Entry 7XP3 (X-ray diffraction, 3.25 A resolution); this record covers chains A and F of the 4 polymer chains in the assembly.

== Chain A ==
Molecule: NAC domain-containing protein 92
Organism: Arabidopsis thaliana
Reference sequence: Q9FKA0 (NAC92_ARATH); residues 12-170 here = UniProt positions 12-170
Chain sequence (159 residues; row label = number of the first residue in the row):
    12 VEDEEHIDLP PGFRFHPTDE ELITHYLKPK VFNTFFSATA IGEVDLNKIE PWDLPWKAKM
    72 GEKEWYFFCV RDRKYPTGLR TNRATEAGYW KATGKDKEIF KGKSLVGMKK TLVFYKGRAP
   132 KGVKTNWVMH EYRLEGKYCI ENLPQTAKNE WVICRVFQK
Not modelled in the structure: 12-17

== Chain F ==
Molecule: 22-nt DNA strand
Organism: DNA molecule
Sequence (22 nucleotides; numbered 23 to 44; the number before each row is that of its first residue):
    23 TGTTACGTGT GCCGTACGTA AC

== Interface between chain A and chain F ==
Pairs across the interface (21; chain A residue first):
  Gly-89(A) / DC44(F)  phosphate contact
  Arg-91(A) / DA43(F)  hydrogen bond to the base
  Arg-91(A) / DC44(F)  hydrogen bond to the sugar
  Lys-102(A) / DC39(F)  base contact
  Lys-102(A) / DG40(F)  hydrogen bond to the base
  Ala-103(A) / DC39(F)  hydrogen bond to the base
  Thr-104(A) / DT37(F)  base contact
  Thr-104(A) / DA38(F)  hydrogen bond to the base
  Thr-104(A) / DC39(F)  base contact
  Gly-105(A) / DT37(F)  base contact
  Gly-105(A) / DA38(F)  base contact
  Thr-122(A) / DT37(F)  phosphate contact
  Val-124(A) / DT37(F)  sugar contact
  Val-124(A) / DA38(F)  phosphate contact
  Tyr-126(A) / DC39(F)  base contact
  Lys-135(A) / DA38(F)  salt bridge to the phosphate
  Lys-135(A) / DC39(F)  salt bridge to the phosphate
  Val-139(A) / DT37(F)  sugar contact
  His-141(A) / DT37(F)  salt bridge to the phosphate
  Phe-168(A) / DT37(F)  phosphate contact
  Lys-170(A) / DT37(F)  salt bridge to the phosphate
Other interface residues (no listed pair), chain A (15 interface residues in all): Tyr-86
Other interface residues (no listed pair), chain F (7 interface residues in all): DG36

== In short ==
15 residues of chain A face 7 of chain F across their interface; the contacts include 5 hydrogen bonds and 4
salt bridges. Polar contacts include Arg-91(A)/DA43(F), Lys-102(A)/DG40(F) and Ala-103(A)/DC39(F).
Chain A is NAC domain-containing protein 92 (Arabidopsis thaliana) and chain F is a 22-nt DNA strand (DNA
molecule); the structure, DNA complex form of ORESARA1(ANAC092) NAC Domain, was determined by X-ray
diffraction, deposited together with 7XLJ.
